4P6D - chains A and B; structure by X-ray diffraction, 1.59 A resolution.

== Chain A (and B) ==
Protein: 3,4-dihydroxy-2-butanone 4-phosphate synthase
Source organism: Vibrio cholerae serotype O1
Notes: EC 4.1.99.12; chain B of this document is another copy of the same molecule, construct and numbering; everything in this record applies to it too
UniProtKB: Q9KKP2 (RIBB_VIBCH); numbering as in UniProt (aligned over 1-218)
Sequence (237 residues; numbered -18 to 218; the number before each row is that of its first residue; numbers below 1 keep their minus sign (Met-18 is residue -18)):
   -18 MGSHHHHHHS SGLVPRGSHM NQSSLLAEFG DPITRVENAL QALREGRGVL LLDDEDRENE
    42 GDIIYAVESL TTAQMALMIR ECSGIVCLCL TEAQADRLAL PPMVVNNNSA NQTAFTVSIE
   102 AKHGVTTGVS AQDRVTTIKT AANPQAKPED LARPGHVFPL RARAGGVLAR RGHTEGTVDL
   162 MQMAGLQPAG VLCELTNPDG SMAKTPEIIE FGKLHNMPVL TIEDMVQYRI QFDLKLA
Disordered / not traced: -18 to 4, 84-96 (chain B: -18 to 5, 85-94, 218)
Sequence notes: initiating methionine (-18); expression tag (-17 to 0)
Swiss-Prot annotation at these positions:
  - binding site (D-ribulose 5-phosphate): Arg38, Glu39, Asp43, Arg151 to Thr155, Glu175
  - binding site (Mg(2+)): Glu39, His154
  - site (Essential for catalytic activity): His137, Glu175
From the paper describing this entry:
  - conformationally variable residues (loop rearrangement, order/disorder transition): Asp34 to Glu41, Pro82 to Val98
  - mutagenesis - N89A: unchanged binding to 3,4-dihydroxy-2-butanone 4-phosphate synthase (chain A)
  - mutagenesis - F139A, H154A: decreased expression
  - catalytic residues: Glu39, His154

== Chain A / chain B interface ==
Residue-residue contacts - 42 pairs, chain A then chain B:
  Glu41(A) with Thr108(B), hydrogen bond
  Ala57(A) with Asp180(B); Gly181(B)
  Ile60(A) with Cys63(B); Ser64(B)
  Arg61(A) with Pro179(B), hydrogen bond (side chain-backbone)
  Cys63(A) with Ile60(B)
  Ser64(A) with Gly65(B); Val110(B); Arg115(B), hydrogen bond (backbone-side chain)
  Gly65(A) with Ser64(B); Ile66(B)
  Ile66(A) with Gly65(B); His137(B)
  Thr97(A) with Phe96(B); Thr97(B), hydrogen bond (backbone-backbone); Ser99(B), hydrogen bond; Pro135(B)
  Ser99(A) with Thr97(B), hydrogen bond
  Thr108(A) with Glu41(B), hydrogen bond
  Val110(A) with Ser64(B); Met183(B), hydrophobic
  Ser111(A) with Gly181(B); Met183(B)
  Ala112(A) with Gly181(B), hydrogen bond (backbone-backbone)
  Arg115(A) with Ser64(B), hydrogen bond (side chain-backbone); Ile66(B)
  Arg134(A) with Ala95(B), hydrogen bond (side chain-backbone)
  Pro135(A) with Thr97(B)
  His137(A) with Ile66(B); Glu175(B), salt bridge
  Phe139(A) with Ile66(B), hydrophobic; Phe139(B), hydrophobic
  Glu175(A) with His137(B), salt bridge
  Pro179(A) with Ala57(B); Arg61(B), hydrogen bond (backbone-side chain)
  Asp180(A) with Ala57(B)
  Gly181(A) with Ala57(B); Ser111(B); Ala112(B), hydrogen bond (backbone-backbone)
  Met183(A) with Val110(B), hydrophobic; Ser111(B)
Also at the interface, not in a pair above, chain A (26 interface residues in all): Thr177, Ser182
Also at the interface, not in a pair above, chain B (27 interface residues in all): Thr53, Ser182
Interface features reported in the paper:
  - specific contacts: Glu41(B)-Thr108(A), Arg61(B)-Pro179(A), Ser64(B)-Arg115(A)
  - hot spots on chain A (mutagenesis) - F139A: decreased binding to another copy of this molecule

== In short ==
26 residues of chain A face 27 of chain B across their interface; the contacts include 12 hydrogen bonds and 2
salt bridges. Among the polar pairs are His137(A)-Glu175(B), Glu41(A)-Thr108(B) and Arg61(A)-Pro179(B). The
authors report contacts between Glu41(B) and Thr108(A), Arg61(B) and Pro179(A) and Ser64(B) and Arg115(A). The
paper reports catalytic residues Glu39(A) and His154(A); F139A and H154A of chain A reduce expression.
Both chains are 3,4-dihydroxy-2-butanone 4-phosphate synthase (Vibrio cholerae serotype O1). Entry 4P6D
(Structure of ribB complexed with PO4 ion) was determined by X-ray diffraction together with 4P6C, 4P6P, 4P77,
4P8E and 4P8J from the same study.
